5ZLP - chains B and G of the 12 polymer chains in the assembly; structure by X-ray diffraction, 2.93 A resolution.

== Chain B (and G) ==
Molecule: Glutamine synthetase
From: Helicobacter pylori (strain ATCC 700392 / 26695)
Notes: EC 6.3.1.2; chain G of this document is another copy of the same molecule, construct and numbering; everything in this record applies to it too
Reference sequence: P94845 (GLN1B_HELPY); numbering as in UniProt (aligned over 1-481)
Amino-acid sequence (481 residues; each row starts with the number of its first residue):
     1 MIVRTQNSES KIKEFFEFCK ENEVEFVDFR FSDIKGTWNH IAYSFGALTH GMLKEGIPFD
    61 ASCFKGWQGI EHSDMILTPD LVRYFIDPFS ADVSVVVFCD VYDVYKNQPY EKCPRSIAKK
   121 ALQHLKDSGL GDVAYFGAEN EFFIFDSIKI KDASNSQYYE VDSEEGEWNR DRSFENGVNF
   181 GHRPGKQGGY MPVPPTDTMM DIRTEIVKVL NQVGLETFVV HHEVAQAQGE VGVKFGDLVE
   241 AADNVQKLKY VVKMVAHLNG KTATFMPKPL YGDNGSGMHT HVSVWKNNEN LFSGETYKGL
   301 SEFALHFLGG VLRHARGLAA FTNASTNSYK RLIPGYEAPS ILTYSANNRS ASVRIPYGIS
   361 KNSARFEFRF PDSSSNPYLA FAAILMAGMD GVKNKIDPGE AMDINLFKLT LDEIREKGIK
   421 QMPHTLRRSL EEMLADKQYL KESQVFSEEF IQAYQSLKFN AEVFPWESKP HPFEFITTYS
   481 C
Unresolved in the structure: 1-6 (chain G: 1-5)
UniProt features mapped onto this chain:
  - binding site (Mg(2+)): E139, E141, E223, E230, H279, E367
  - binding site (L-glutamate): N274, G275, R331, E337, R349, R369
  - binding site (ATP): H281 to S283, R349, R354
Ligand contacts: ATP (adenosine-5'-triphosphate): Y135, G137, A138, E139, F218, V233, K234, F235, H279, H281, V282, S283, N290, R349, R354, P356, N362, S363, A364, R365, E367
Reported in the primary citation:
  - binding site for ATP: F235, S283, R349, N362, R365
  - binding site for phosphinothricin: E141, G275, H279, R331, R369
  - binding site for phosphinothricin phosphate: R349

== Interface between chain B and chain G ==
Contacting residue pairs - 7 pairs, chain B then chain G:
  R170(B) - I476(G)
  H182(B) - Y479(G)
  H182(B) - S480(G)  hydrogen bond
  T196(B) - S480(G)
  I476(B) - R170(G)
  Y479(B) - H182(G)
  S480(B) - H182(G)  hydrogen bond
Other interface residues (no listed pair), chain B (7 interface residues in all): F180
Other interface residues (no listed pair), chain G (6 interface residues in all): F180

== In short ==
7 residues of chain B face 6 of chain G across their interface, with 2 hydrogen bonds. The hydrogen-bonded
pair is H182(B)-S480(G). Ligands of chain B: ATP. The paper reports a binding site for ATP at F235(B), S283(B)
and R349(B) among others; a binding site for phosphinothricin at E141(B), G275(B) and H279(B) among others.
Chain B and chain G are both Glutamine synthetase (Helicobacter pylori (strain ATCC 700392 / 26695)); the
structure, Crystal structure of glutamine synthetase from helicobacter pylori, was determined by X-ray
diffraction together with 5ZLI from the same study.
